4UUK - chains B and J of the 12 polymer chains in the assembly; structure by electron microscopy, 12.50 A resolution (very low resolution: no residue pairs are listed; an interface is given only as per-side residue counts).

== Chain B (and J) ==
Protein: Dynamin-1
Source organism: Homo sapiens
Notes: EC 3.6.5.5; chain J of this document is another copy of the same molecule, construct and numbering; everything in this record applies to it too
UniProt: Q05193 (DYN1_HUMAN); numbering as in UniProt (aligned over 1-864)
Chain sequence (864 residues; numbered 1 to 864; the number before each row is that of its first residue):
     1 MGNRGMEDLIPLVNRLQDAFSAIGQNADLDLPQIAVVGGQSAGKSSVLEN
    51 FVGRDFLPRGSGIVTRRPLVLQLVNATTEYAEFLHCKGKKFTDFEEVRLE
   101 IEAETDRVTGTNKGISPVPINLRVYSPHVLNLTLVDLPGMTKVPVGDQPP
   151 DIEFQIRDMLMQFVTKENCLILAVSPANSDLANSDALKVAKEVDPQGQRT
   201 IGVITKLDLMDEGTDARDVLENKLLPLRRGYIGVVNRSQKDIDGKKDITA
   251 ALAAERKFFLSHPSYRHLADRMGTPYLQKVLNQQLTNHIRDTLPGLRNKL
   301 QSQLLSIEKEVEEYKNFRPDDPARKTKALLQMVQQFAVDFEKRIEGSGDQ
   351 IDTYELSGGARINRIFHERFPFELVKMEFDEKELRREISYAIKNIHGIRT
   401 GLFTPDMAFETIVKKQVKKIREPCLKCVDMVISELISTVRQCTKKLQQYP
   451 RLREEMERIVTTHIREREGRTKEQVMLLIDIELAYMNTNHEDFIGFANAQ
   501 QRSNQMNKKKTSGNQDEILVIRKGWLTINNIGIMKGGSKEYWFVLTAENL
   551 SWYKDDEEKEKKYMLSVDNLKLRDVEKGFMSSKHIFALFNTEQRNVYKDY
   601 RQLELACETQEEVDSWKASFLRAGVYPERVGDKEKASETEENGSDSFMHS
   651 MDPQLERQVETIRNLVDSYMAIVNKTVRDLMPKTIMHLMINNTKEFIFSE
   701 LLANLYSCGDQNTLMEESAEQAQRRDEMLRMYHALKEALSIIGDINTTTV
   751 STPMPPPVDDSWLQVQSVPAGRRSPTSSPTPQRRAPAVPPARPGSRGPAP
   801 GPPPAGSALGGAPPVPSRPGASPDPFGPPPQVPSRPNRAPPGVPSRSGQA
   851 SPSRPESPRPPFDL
Disordered / not traced: 1-324, 347-356, 394-404, 446-447, 497-627, 632-652, 708-864
Swiss-Prot annotation at these positions:
  - region: G38 to S45 (G1 motif), V64 to R66 (G2 motif), D136 to G139 (G3 motif), T205 to D208 (G4 motif), V235 to S238 (G5 motif)
  - binding site (GDP): S41, G43, K44, S45, S46, R59, G60, K206, D208, D211, N236, R237, Q239
  - modified residue: Y80 (Phosphotyrosine), Y125 (3'-nitrotyrosine), S306 (Phosphoserine), S347 (Phosphoserine), Y354 (Phosphotyrosine), S512 (Phosphoserine), S774 (Phosphoserine), S778 (Phosphoserine), R796 (Omega-N-methylarginine), S822 (Phosphoserine), S851 (Phosphoserine), S857 (Phosphoserine)
  - natural variant: Q33 to L864 (deletion: In DEE31B), A177 (A177P: In DEE31A), K206 (K206N: In DEE31A), R237 (R237W: In DEE31A), Q284 to L864 (deletion: In DEE31B), G359 (G359A: In DEE31A)
  - mutagenesis: Q40 (Q40E: Impairs assembly-stimulated GTPase activity. Does not affect basal GTPase activity. Does not affect membrane binding. Does not affect self-assembly. Completely inhibits receptor internalization), S41 (S41A: Impairs assembly-stimulated GTPase activity. Does not affect basal GTPase activity. Does not affect membrane binding. Does not affect self-assembly), K44 (K44A: Inhibits receptor-mediated endocytosis. Significantly decreases endocytosis. Impairs receptor-mediated endocytosis. Impairs receptor-mediated endocytosis; when associated with 591-K--T-602 ...), D180 (D180A: Inhibits assembly-stimulated GTPase activity. Significantly increases basal GTPase activity Does not affect membrane binding. Does not affect self-assembly), R290 (R290A: Does not significantly affect receptor-mediated endocytosis; when associated with A-291 and A-292), D291 (D291A: Does not significantly affect receptor-mediated endocytosis; when associated with A-290 and A-292), T292 (T292A: Does not significantly affect receptor-mediated endocytosis; when associated with A-290 and A-291; T292A: Substantially reduces receptor-mediated endocytosis ...), L293 (L293A: Substantially reduces receptor-mediated endocytosis; whena ssociated with A-292 and A-294), P294 (P294A: Does not significantly affect receptor-mediated endocytosis. Substantially reduces receptor-mediated endocytosis; whena ssociated with A-292 and A-293), L330 (L330R: Significantly decreases receptor-mediated endocytosis; when associated with R-334 and R-702), Q334 (Q334R: Significantly decreases receptor-mediated endocytosis; when associated with R-330 and R-702), D406 (D406R: Significantly decreases receptor-mediated endocytosis; when associated with R-407 and W-488), 6 further mutagenesis entries in UniProt

== Interface between chain B and chain J ==
At this resolution (12 A) residue pairs are not listed: 31 residues of chain B and 26 of chain J lie at the interface.

== Summary ==
Chain B and chain J form an interface of 31 and 26 residues respectively. UniProt lists 13 GDP-binding
residues and 29 mutagenesis sites on chain B.
Chain B and chain J are both Dynamin-1 (Homo sapiens); the structure, Human dynamin 1 K44A superconstricted
polymer stabilized with GTP strand 2, was determined by electron microscopy together with 4UUD from the same
study.
